Entry 1TAE (X-ray diffraction, 2.70 A resolution); this record covers chain A.

Chain A:
Protein: DNA ligase, NAD-dependent
From: Enterococcus faecalis
Notes: EC 6.5.1.2; fragment: Adenylation domain
UniProt: Q837V6 (Q837V6_ENTFA); residue numbers follow UniProt; this construct covers 1-274, 276-323
Sequence (332 residues; row label = number of the first residue in the row):
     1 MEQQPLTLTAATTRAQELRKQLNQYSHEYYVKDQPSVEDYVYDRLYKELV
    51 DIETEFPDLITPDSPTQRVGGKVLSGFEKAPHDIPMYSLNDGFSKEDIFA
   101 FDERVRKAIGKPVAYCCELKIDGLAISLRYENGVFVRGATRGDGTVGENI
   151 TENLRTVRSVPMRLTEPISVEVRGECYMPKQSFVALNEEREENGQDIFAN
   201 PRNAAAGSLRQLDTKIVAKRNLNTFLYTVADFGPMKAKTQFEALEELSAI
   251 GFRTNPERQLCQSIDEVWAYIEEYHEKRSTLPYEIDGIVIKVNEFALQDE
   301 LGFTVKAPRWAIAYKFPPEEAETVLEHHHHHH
Unresolved in the structure: 1-3, 325-332
Sequence notes: expression tag (275)
Curated features (UniProtKB/Swiss-Prot):
  - active site: Lys120 (N6-AMP-lysine intermediate)
  - binding site (NAD(+)): Asp39 to Asp43, Ser88 to Asp91, Glu118, Arg141, Glu175, Lys291, Lys315
Small-molecule neighbours: NAD (nicotinamide-adenine-dinucleotide): Tyr25, Ser26, Tyr29, Tyr30, Pro35, Val37, Glu38, Asp39, Tyr42, Asp43, Tyr87, Ser88, Leu89, Asp91, Glu118, Leu119, Lys120, Ile121, Ala125, Arg141, Glu175, Tyr227, Asp286, Val289, Lys291, Ala313, Lys315
What the authors report for this chain:
  - conformationally variable residues (loop rearrangement): Arg68 to Gly76
  - binding site for NAD: Tyr29, Tyr42, Glu118, Leu119, Ile121, Tyr227, Lys291, Lys315
  - catalytic residues: Lys120, Glu175, Asp286 (proposed by the authors, not directly observed)
  - binding site for sulfate ion: Arg141, Arg202
  - contacts within the chain: Tyr30-Gly70, Tyr30-Gly71

Overview:
Chain A binds NAD. From UniProt: active-site residue Lys120 and 14 NAD+-binding residues. The paper reports
catalytic residues Lys120, Glu175 and Asp286; a binding site for NAD at Tyr29, Tyr42 and Glu118 among others.
Chain A is DNA ligase, NAD-dependent (Enterococcus faecalis); the structure, Structural rearrangement
accompanying NAD+ synthesis within a bacterial DNA ligase crystal, was determined by X-ray diffraction (same
publication as 1TA8).
